PDB entry 7O6Y | electron microscopy, 3.40 A resolution | chains 1 and 3 of the 42 polymer chains in the assembly

Chain 1:
Protein: NADH-ubiquinone oxidoreductase chain 1
From: Yarrowia lipolytica
Notes: EC 7.1.1.2
Reference sequence: S5U3V2 (S5U3V2_YARLL); residue numbers follow UniProt; this construct covers 1-341
Chain sequence (341 residues; numbered 1 to 341; the number before each row is that of its first residue):
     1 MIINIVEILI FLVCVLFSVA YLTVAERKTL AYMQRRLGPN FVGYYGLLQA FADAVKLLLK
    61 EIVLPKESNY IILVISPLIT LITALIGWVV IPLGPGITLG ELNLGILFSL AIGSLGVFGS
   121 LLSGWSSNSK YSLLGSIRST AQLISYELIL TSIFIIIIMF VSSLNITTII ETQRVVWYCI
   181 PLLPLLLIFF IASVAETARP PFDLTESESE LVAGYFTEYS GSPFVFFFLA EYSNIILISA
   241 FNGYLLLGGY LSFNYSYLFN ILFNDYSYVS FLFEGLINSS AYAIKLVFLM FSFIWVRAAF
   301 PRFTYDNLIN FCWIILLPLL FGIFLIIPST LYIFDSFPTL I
Unresolved in the structure: 341
Modified / non-standard residues: Met1 (N-formylmethionine; FME)
Residues lining bound ligands:
  - 1,2-Distearoyl-sn-glycerophosphoethanolamine (3PE), molecule 1: Asn69, Ile71, Ile72, Ile75, Ile82
  - 1,2-Distearoyl-sn-glycerophosphoethanolamine (3PE), molecule 2: Glu101, Leu102, Asn103, Leu104, Phe108
  - 1,2-Distearoyl-sn-glycerophosphoethanolamine (3PE), molecule 3: Gln173, Arg174, Val175, Val176, Trp177, Cys179, Ile180, Leu183, Leu186, Phe253, Asn254
  - 1,2-Distearoyl-sn-glycerophosphoethanolamine (3PE), molecule 4: Pro184, Leu187, Ile188, Phe190, Ile191, Pro201, Phe202, Ser292, Trp295, Val296, Phe300, Phe303, Asn310, Phe311, Ile315, Leu316, Leu319
  - diundecyl phosphatidyl choline (PLC), molecule 1: Phe17, Tyr21, Asn40, Phe41, Val42, Gly43, Tyr44, Leu47, Leu48, Phe51
  - diundecyl phosphatidyl choline (PLC), molecule 2: Leu48, Phe51, Val55
  - diundecyl phosphatidyl choline (PLC), molecule 3: Ile326, Thr330, Ile333, Phe334
What the authors report for this chain:
  - conformationally variable residues (helix shift, loop rearrangement): Arg138, Asp203, Glu206, Glu208, Glu210
  - contacts within the chain: Glu210-Arg302

Chain 3:
Protein: NADH-ubiquinone oxidoreductase chain 3
From: Yarrowia lipolytica
Notes: EC 7.1.1.2
Reference sequence: S5TMS4 (S5TMS4_YARLL); numbering as in UniProt (aligned over 1-128)
Chain sequence (128 residues; numbered 1 to 128; the number before each row is that of its first residue):
     1 MNTFIIFIIL IPIVGFALLA VNILLAVYKP YNEKLGAFEC GLTSFNQTRL AFNAAFILVA
    61 ILFLPFDLEI STLLPYVMSI YLVSNYGFTI VLLFLLILII GFVYEINTNA LKINKHNKPN
   121 TDSLIYKL
Unresolved in the structure: 45-49, 114-119
Modified / non-standard residues: Met1 (N-formylmethionine; FME)
Residues lining bound ligands:
  - 1,2-Distearoyl-sn-glycerophosphoethanolamine (3PE), molecule 1: Asn2, Phe4, Ile5
  - 1,2-Distearoyl-sn-glycerophosphoethanolamine (3PE), molecule 2: Phe16, Leu19, Ala20, Leu35
  - 1,2-Distearoyl-sn-glycerophosphoethanolamine (3PE), molecule 3: Ile99, Val103, Ile106, Asn107, Asn109
  - Phosphatidylinositol (T7X): Ile23, Leu24, Leu25, Ala26, Val27

How chain 1 and chain 3 interact:
Pairs across the interface (105):
  Met1(1) with Met1(3); Ile6(3)
  Asn4(1) with Met1(3); Thr3(3)
  Glu7(1) with Thr3(3)
  Ile8(1) with Thr3(3); Ile6(3), hydrophobic; Phe7(3); Leu10(3), hydrophobic
  Leu12(1) with Phe7(3), hydrophobic; Leu10(3), hydrophobic; Ile11(3), hydrophobic
  Leu57(1) with Asn22(3)
  Leu58(1) with Val21(3), hydrophobic; Asn22(3)
  Leu59(1) with Leu25(3), hydrophobic; Ala26(3)
  Lys60(1) with Asn22(3), hydrogen bond (backbone-side chain); Ala26(3)
  Glu61(1) with Ala26(3); Val27(3); Tyr28(3); Lys29(3), hydrogen bond (side chain-backbone); Lys34(3), salt bridge
  Ile62(1) with Asn22(3); Ile23(3), hydrophobic; Tyr28(3)
  Val63(1) with Lys34(3)
  Leu64(1) with Tyr28(3); Leu35(3)
  Pro65(1) with Leu35(3)
  Lys66(1) with Asn32(3), hydrogen bond; Leu35(3), hydrogen bond (backbone-backbone)
  Val74(1) with Leu19(3), hydrophobic
  Leu78(1) with Phe16(3), hydrophobic
  Ile82(1) with Pro12(3), hydrophobic
  Leu85(1) with Phe7(3); Ile11(3), hydrophobic
  Ile86(1) with Ile8(3), hydrophobic; Ile11(3), hydrophobic
  Val89(1) with Phe4(3), hydrophobic; Phe7(3), hydrophobic
  Leu99(1) with Thr3(3), hydrogen bond (backbone-side chain); Phe4(3); Phe7(3), hydrophobic
  Gly100(1) with Phe4(3)
  Leu102(1) with Phe4(3), hydrophobic
  Leu107(1) with Leu74(3), hydrophobic
  Phe108(1) with Phe4(3), hydrophobic
  Asn128(1) with Ala37(3)
  Tyr131(1) with Cys40(3), hydrogen bond
  Ile137(1) with Phe56(3), hydrophobic
  Ile144(1) with Phe63(3)
  Ser145(1) with Val59(3)
  Glu147(1) with Phe63(3)
  Leu148(1) with Phe63(3), hydrophobic; Asp67(3)
  Thr151(1) with Ile70(3)
  Ser152(1) with Ile70(3)
  Ile155(1) with Leu74(3), hydrophobic; Val77(3), hydrophobic
  Ile158(1) with Val77(3), hydrophobic
  Met159(1) with Val77(3), hydrophobic
  Ser162(1) with Val77(3), hydrogen bond (side chain-backbone); Met78(3); Ile80(3)
  Leu164(1) with Met78(3), hydrophobic
  Val212(1) with Phe38(3), hydrophobic
  Thr217(1) with Phe38(3)
  Glu218(1) with Phe38(3), hydrogen bond (side chain-backbone)
  Gly221(1) with Asn22(3)
  Ser222(1) with Asn22(3), hydrogen bond (backbone-side chain)
  Phe226(1) with Gly15(3); Leu18(3), hydrophobic
  Tyr305(1) with Phe56(3), hydrophobic
  Asp306(1) with Ile113(3)
  Trp313(1) with Leu62(3); Phe66(3), hydrophobic; Phe102(3); Leu111(3), hydrophobic
  Ile314(1) with Lys112(3)
  Leu317(1) with Phe102(3), hydrophobic
  Pro318(1) with Phe102(3)
  Phe321(1) with Phe66(3), hydrophobic; Glu69(3); Ile70(3), hydrophobic; Ile99(3), hydrophobic
  Phe324(1) with Ile70(3), hydrophobic; Leu73(3), hydrophobic; Leu95(3)
  Leu325(1) with Leu95(3), hydrophobic; Ile99(3), hydrophobic
  Pro328(1) with Phe88(3)
  Ser329(1) with Phe88(3)
  Leu331(1) with Ile80(3), hydrophobic
  Tyr332(1) with Asn85(3); Phe88(3), hydrophobic
  Phe337(1) with Ile80(3), hydrophobic; Tyr81(3); Ser84(3); Asn85(3)
  Pro338(1) with Ile80(3); Tyr81(3)
  Thr339(1) with Tyr81(3)
  Leu340(1) with Met78(3)
Interface residues without a listed pair, chain 1 (70 interface residues in all): Ile5, Phe11, Ser129, Arg138, Ala141, Ser163, Ile309
Interface residues without a listed pair, chain 3 (62 interface residues in all): Asn2, Pro30, Gly36, Glu39, Ala60, Tyr76, Ser79, Leu82, Leu92, Leu96, Leu98, Ile106

In short:
70 residues of chain 1 and 62 residues of chain 3 are in contact; the contacts include 9 hydrogen bonds and 1
salt bridge. Among the polar pairs are Glu61(1)-Lys34(3), Lys60(1)-Asn22(3) and Glu61(1)-Lys29(3). From the
paper: conformational variability at Arg138(1), Asp203(1) and Glu206(1) among others; contacts within the
chain involving Glu210(1) and Arg302(1).
Chain 1 is NADH-ubiquinone oxidoreductase chain 1 and chain 3 is NADH-ubiquinone oxidoreductase chain 3, both
from Yarrowia lipolytica; the structure, Cryo-EM structure of respiratory complex I under turnover, was
determined by electron microscopy together with 7O71 from the same study.
